Entry 1W5S (X-ray diffraction, 2.40 A resolution); this record covers chain A.

Chain A:
Molecule: Origin recognition complex subunit 2 ORC2
Organism: Aeropyrum pernix
UniProt: Q9YFU8 (Q9YFU8_AERPE); residues 4-412 here correspond to UniProt positions 2-410 (UniProt number = residue number - 2)
Chain sequence (412 residues; numbered 1 to 412; the number before each row is that of its first residue):
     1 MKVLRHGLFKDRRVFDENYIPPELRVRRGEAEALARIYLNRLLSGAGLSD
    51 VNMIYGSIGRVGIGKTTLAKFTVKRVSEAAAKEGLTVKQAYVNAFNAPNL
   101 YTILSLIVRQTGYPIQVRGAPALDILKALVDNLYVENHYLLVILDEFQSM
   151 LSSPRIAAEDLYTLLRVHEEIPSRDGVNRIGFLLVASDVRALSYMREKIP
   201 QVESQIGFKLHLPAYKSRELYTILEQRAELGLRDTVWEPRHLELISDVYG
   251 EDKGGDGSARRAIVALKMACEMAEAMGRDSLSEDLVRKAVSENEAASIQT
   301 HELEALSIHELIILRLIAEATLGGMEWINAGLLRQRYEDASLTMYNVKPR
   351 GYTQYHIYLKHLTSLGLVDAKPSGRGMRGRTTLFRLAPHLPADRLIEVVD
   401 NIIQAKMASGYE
Not modelled in the structure: 1-6, 294-299, 374-380, 410-412
Construct notes: expression tag (1-3)
Ligand contacts: ADP (adenosine-5'-diphosphate): Glu-17, Tyr-19, Pro-21, Leu-24, Val-26, Arg-27, Val-61, Gly-62, Ile-63, Gly-64, Lys-65, Thr-66, Thr-67, Tyr-215, Ile-223, Gln-226, Arg-227, Ala-259, Arg-260, Ile-263
UniProt features mapped onto this chain:
  - binding site (ATP): Gly-62 to Thr-67, Tyr-215, Arg-227

Summary:
Ligands of chain A: ADP. UniProt lists 8 ATP-binding residues.
Chain A is Origin recognition complex subunit 2 ORC2 (Aeropyrum pernix); the structure, Structure of the
Aeropyrum Pernix ORC2 protein (ADP form), was determined by X-ray diffraction, deposited together with 1W5T.
